PDB entry 4V1N | electron microscopy, 7.80 A resolution (low resolution: residue-level contacts below are approximate; hydrogen-bond / salt-bridge calls are withheld) | chains A and N of the 19 polymer chains in the assembly

== Chain A ==
Protein: DNA-directed RNA polymerase II subunit RPB1
Source organism: Saccharomyces cerevisiae
Notes: EC 2.7.7.6
Reference sequence: P04050 (RPB1_YEAST); numbering as in UniProt (aligned over 1-1733)
Sequence (1733 residues; each row starts with the number of its first residue):
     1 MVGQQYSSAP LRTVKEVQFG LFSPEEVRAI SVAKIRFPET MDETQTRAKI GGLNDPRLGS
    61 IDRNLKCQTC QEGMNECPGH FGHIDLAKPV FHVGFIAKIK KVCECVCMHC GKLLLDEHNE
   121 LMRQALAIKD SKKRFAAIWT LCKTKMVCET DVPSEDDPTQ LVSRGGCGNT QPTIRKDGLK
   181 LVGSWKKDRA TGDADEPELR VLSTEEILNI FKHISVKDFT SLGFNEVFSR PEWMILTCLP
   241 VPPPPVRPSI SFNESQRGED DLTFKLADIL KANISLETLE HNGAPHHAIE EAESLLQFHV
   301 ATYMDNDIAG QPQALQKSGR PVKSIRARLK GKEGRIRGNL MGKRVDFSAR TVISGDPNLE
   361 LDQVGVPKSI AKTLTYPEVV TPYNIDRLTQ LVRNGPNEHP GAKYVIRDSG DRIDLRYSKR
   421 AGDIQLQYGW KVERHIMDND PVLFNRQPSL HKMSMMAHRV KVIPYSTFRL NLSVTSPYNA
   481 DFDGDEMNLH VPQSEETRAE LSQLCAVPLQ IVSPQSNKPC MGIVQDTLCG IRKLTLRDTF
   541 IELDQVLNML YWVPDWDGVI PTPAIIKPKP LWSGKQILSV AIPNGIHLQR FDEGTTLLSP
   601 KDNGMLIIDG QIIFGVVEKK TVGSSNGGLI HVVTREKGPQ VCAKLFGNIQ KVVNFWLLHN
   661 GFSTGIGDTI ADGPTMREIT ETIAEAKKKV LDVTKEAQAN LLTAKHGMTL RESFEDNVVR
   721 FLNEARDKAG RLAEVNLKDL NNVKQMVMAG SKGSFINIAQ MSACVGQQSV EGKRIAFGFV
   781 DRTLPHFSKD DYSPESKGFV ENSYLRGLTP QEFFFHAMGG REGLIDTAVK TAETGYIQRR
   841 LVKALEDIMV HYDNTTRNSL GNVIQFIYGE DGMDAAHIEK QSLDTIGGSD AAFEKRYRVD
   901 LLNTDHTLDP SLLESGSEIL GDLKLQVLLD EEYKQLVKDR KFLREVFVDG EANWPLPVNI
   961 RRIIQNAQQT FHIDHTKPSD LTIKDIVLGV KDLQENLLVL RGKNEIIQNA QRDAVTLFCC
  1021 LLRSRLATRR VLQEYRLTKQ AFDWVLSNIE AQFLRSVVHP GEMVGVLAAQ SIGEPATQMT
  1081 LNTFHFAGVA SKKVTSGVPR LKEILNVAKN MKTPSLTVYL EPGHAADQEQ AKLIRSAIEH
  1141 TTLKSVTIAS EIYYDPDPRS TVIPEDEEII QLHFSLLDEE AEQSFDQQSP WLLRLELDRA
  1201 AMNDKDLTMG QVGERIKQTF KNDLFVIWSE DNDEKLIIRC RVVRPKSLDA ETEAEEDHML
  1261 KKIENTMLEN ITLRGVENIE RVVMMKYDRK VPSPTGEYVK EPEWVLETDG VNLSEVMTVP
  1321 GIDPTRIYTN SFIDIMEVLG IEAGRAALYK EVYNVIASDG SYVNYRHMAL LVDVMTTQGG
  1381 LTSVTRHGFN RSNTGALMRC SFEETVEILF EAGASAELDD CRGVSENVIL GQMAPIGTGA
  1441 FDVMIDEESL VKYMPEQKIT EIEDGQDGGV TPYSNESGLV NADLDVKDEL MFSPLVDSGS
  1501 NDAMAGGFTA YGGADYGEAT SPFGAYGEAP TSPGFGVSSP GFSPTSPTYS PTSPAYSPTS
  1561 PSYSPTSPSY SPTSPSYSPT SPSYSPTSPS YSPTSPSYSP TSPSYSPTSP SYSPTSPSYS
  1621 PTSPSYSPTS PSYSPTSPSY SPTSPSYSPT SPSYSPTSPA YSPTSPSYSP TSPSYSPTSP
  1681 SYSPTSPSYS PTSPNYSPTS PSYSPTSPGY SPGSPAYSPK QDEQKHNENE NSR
Not modelled in the structure: 1-2, 1081-1091, 1177-1186, 1244-1253, 1456-1733
Curated features (UniProtKB/Swiss-Prot):
  - region: Pro248 to Asp260 (Lid loop), Asn306 to Lys323 (Rudder loop), Pro810 to Glu822 (Bridging helix)
  - binding site (Zn(2+)): Cys67, Cys70, Cys77, His80, Cys107, Cys110, Cys148, Cys167
  - binding site (Mg(2+)): Asp481, Asp483, Asp485
  - modified residue: Thr1471 (Phosphothreonine)
  - cross-link (Glycyl lysine isopeptide (Lys-Gly)): Lys695 (interchain with G-Cter in ubiquitin), Lys1246 (interchain with G-Cter in ubiquitin), Lys1350 (interchain with G-Cter in ubiquitin)
  - natural variant: Ser1653 to Pro1659 (deletion: In strain: A364A)
  - mutagenesis: Lys1246 (K1246R: Impairs ubiquitination during transcription stress)
Bound ions: Zn2+ site 1: Cys67, Cys70, Cys77, His80; Zn2+ site 2: Cys107, Cys110, Cys148, Cys167; Mg2+: Asp481, Asp483, Asp485 (shared with 1 residue of chain P)

== Chain N ==
Molecule: Nontemplate DNA
Sequence (50 nucleotides; numbered 5 to 71; 17 numbers in that range are skipped by the numbering (no residue carries them; nothing is unmodelled there); the number before each row is that of its first residue):
     5 AACAGTAGCA CGCTGTGTAT ATAATAGTGT GTTGTACA
    60 GCACAACTGC GC

== How chain A and chain N interact ==
Contacting residue pairs (5):
  Lys101(A) - DC66(N)
  Trp139(A) - DC66(N)
  Ala1108(A) - DC63(N)
  Lys1109(A) - DC63(N)
  His1387(A) - DA64(N)
Also at the interface, not in a pair above, chain A (8 interface residues in all): Lys100, Val1107, Lys1112
Also at the interface, not in a pair above, chain N (5 interface residues in all): DA62, DT67

== Summary ==
8 residues of chain A and 5 residues of chain N are in contact. The Zn2+ site 1 is built by Cys67(A),
Cys70(A), Cys77(A) and His80(A). Curated annotation (UniProt) lists 8 Zn2+-binding residues, 3 Mg2+-binding
residues and one mutagenesis site on chain A.
Chain A is DNA-directed RNA polymerase II subunit RPB1 (Saccharomyces cerevisiae) and chain N is Nontemplate
DNA; the structure, Architecture of the RNA polymerase II-Mediator core transcription initiation complex, was
determined by electron microscopy together with 4V1M and 4V1O from the same study.
